8GCB - chains A and B; structure by X-ray diffraction, 2.39 A resolution.

== Chain A ==
Protein: Ubiquitin-conjugating enzyme E2 D2
Organism: Homo sapiens
Notes: EC 2.3.2.23, 2.3.2.24
UniProtKB: P62837 (UB2D2_HUMAN); numbering as in UniProt (aligned over 1-147)
Amino-acid sequence (152 residues; row label = number of the first residue in the row; numbers below 1 keep their minus sign (Gly-4 is residue -4)):
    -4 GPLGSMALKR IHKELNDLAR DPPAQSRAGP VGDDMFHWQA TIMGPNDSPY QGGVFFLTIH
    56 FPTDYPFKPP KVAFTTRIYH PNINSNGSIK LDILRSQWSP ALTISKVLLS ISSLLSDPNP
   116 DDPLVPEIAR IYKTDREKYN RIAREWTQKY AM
Disordered / not traced: -4 to -2
Sequence notes: expression tag (-4 to 0); engineered mutation Ser21 (Cys in P62837), Arg22 (Ser in P62837), Lys85 (Cys in P62837), Ser107 (Cys in P62837), Ser111 (Cys in P62837)

== Chain B ==
Protein: E3 ubiquitin-protein ligase RNF125
Organism: Homo sapiens
Notes: EC 2.3.2.27
UniProtKB: Q96EQ8 (RN125_HUMAN); residues 32-127 here = UniProt positions 32-127
Amino-acid sequence (101 residues; each row starts with the number of its first residue):
    27 GPLGSVTSFD CAVCLEVLHQ PVRTRCGHVF CRSCIATSLK NNKWTCPYCR AYLPSEGVPA
    87 TDVAKRMKSE YKNCAECDTL VCLSEMRAHI RTCQKYIDKY G
Disordered / not traced: 27-33, 127
Sequence notes: expression tag (27-31)
Bound ions: Zn2+ site 1: Cys37, Cys40, Cys57, Cys60; Zn2+ site 2: Cys52, His54, Cys72, Cys75; Zn2+ site 3: Cys100, Cys103, His115, Cys119

== Chain A / chain B interface ==
Pairs across the interface (20):
  Gly-1(A) with Tyr126(B)
  Lys4(A) with Tyr126(B)
  Arg5(A) with Ala38(B); Val39(B), hydrogen bond (side chain-backbone); Leu41(B)
  His7(A) with Lys125(B); Tyr126(B)
  Lys8(A) with Leu41(B)
  Glu9(A) with Leu41(B)
  Pro61(A) with Val39(B)
  Phe62(A) with Val39(B), hydrophobic; Thr63(B); Ser64(B); Asn67(B)
  Gln92(A) with Arg76(B), hydrogen bond (backbone-side chain)
  Ser94(A) with Pro73(B)
  Pro95(A) with Pro73(B), hydrophobic
  Ala96(A) with Ala38(B); Pro73(B), hydrogen bond (backbone-backbone); Tyr74(B), hydrophobic
Also at the interface, not in a pair above, chain A (20 interface residues in all): Met1, Leu3, Asn11, Asp12, Asp59, Ile88, Leu97, Thr98
Also at the interface, not in a pair above, chain B (14 interface residues in all): Cys40, Cys60, Glu102

== Summary ==
20 residues of chain A face 14 of chain B across their interface; the contacts include 3 hydrogen bonds. Among
the polar pairs are Arg5(A)-Val39(B), Gln92(A)-Arg76(B) and Ala96(A)-Pro73(B). The Zn2+ site 1 is built by
Cys37(B), Cys40(B), Cys57(B) and Cys60(B).
Here chain A is Ubiquitin-conjugating enzyme E2 D2 and chain B is E3 ubiquitin-protein ligase RNF125, both
from Homo sapiens. Entry 8GCB (Structure of RNF125 in complex with a UbcH5b~Ub conjugate) was determined by
X-ray diffraction, deposited together with 8GBQ.
